2CK3 - chains G and H of the 9 polymer chains in the assembly; structure by X-ray diffraction, 1.95 A resolution.

# Chain G
Protein: ATP synthase subunit gamma, mitochondrial
Source organism: Bos taurus
Notes: EC 3.6.1.34
UniProtKB: P05631 (ATPG_BOVIN); residues 1-272 here correspond to UniProt positions 26-297 (UniProt number = residue number + 25)
Amino-acid sequence (272 residues; row label = number of the first residue in the row):
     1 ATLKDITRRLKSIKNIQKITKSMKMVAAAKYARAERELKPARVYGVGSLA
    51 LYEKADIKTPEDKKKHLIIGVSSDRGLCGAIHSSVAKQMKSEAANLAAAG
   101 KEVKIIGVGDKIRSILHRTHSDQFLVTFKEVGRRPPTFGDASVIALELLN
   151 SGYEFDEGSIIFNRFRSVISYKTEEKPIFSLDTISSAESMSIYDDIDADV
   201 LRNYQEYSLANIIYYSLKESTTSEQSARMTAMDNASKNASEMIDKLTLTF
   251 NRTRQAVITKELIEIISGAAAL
Not modelled in the structure: 48-66, 87-104, 117-126, 149-158, 174-205, 272
Curated features (UniProtKB/Swiss-Prot):
  - modified residue: K14 (N6-acetyllysine), K24 (N6-succinyllysine), K30 (N6-acetyllysine), K90 (N6-acetyllysine), S121 (Phosphoserine), K129 (N6-acetyllysine), K172 (N6-acetyllysine), K245 (N6-succinyllysine)

# Chain H
Protein: ATP synthase subunit delta, mitochondrial
Source organism: Bos taurus
Notes: EC 3.6.1.34, 3.6.3.14
UniProtKB: P05630 (ATPD_BOVIN); residues 1-146 here correspond to UniProt positions 23-168 (UniProt number = residue number + 22)
Amino-acid sequence (146 residues; row label = number of the first residue in the row):
     1 AEAAAAQAPAAGPGQMSFTFASPTQVFFNSANVRQVDVPTQTGAFGILAA
    51 HVPTLQVLRPGLVVVHAEDGTTSKYFVSSGSVTVNADSSVQLLAEEAVTL
   101 DMLDLGAAKANLEKAQSELLGAADEATRAEIQIRIEANEALVKALE
Not modelled in the structure: 1-16, 30-34, 41-57, 66-75, 82-90, 141-146
Curated features (UniProtKB/Swiss-Prot):
  - modified residue (N6-acetyllysine): K114, K143

# Chain G / chain H interface
Pairs across the interface (17):
  P40(G) with T24(H)
  V43(G) with T19(H); N29(H)
  Y44(G) with A21(H); S22(H); P23(H); L93(H), hydrophobic; A94(H)
  G47(G) with Q91(H)
  F138(G) with P23(H), hydrophobic; E95(H)
  Y207(G) with G80(H); S81(H); A94(H); E95(H), hydrogen bond (side chain-backbone)
  N211(G) with L93(H)
  Y214(G) with P23(H), hydrogen bond (side chain-backbone)
Other interface residues (no listed pair), chain G (10 interface residues in all): A41, S142
Other interface residues (no listed pair), chain H (15 interface residues in all): Q25, V26, S79

# Overview
10 residues of chain G and 15 residues of chain H are in contact; the contacts include 2 hydrogen bonds. Polar
pairs include Y207(G)-E95(H) and Y214(G)-P23(H).
Here chain G is ATP synthase subunit gamma, mitochondrial and chain H is ATP synthase subunit delta,
mitochondrial, both from Bos taurus. Entry 2CK3 (Azide inhibited bovine F1-ATPase) was determined by X-ray
diffraction.
